PDB entry 7DBA | X-ray diffraction, 2.46 A resolution | chains B and C of the 6 polymer chains in the assembly

== Chain B ==
Name: Tubulin beta chain
Source organism: Sus scrofa
UniProt: A0A287AGU7 (A0A287AGU7_PIG); the author numbering skips numbers that UniProt does not, so the offset changes along the chain: 1-358 = UniProt 1-358; 367-453 = UniProt 359-445
Amino-acid sequence (445 residues; numbered 1 to 453; 8 numbers in that range are skipped by the numbering (no residue carries them; nothing is unmodelled there); the number before each row is that of its first residue):
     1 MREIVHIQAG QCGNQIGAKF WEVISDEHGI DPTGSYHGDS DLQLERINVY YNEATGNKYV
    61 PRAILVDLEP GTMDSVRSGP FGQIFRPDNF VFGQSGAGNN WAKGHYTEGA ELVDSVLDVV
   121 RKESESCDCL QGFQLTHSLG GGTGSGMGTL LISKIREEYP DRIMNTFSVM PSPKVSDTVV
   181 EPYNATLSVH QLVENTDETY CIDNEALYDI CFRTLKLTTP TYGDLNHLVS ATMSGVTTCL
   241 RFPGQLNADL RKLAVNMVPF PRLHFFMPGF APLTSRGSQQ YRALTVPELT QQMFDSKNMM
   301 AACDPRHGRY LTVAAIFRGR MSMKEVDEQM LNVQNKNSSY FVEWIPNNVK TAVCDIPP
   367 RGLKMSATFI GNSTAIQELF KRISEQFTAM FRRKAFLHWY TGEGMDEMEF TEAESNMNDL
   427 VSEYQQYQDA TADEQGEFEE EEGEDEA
Not modelled in the structure: 1, 277-279, 437-453
Ion coordination: Mg2+: Gln11 (together with GDP)
Residues lining bound ligands:
  - GDP (guanosine-5'-diphosphate): Gly10, Gln11, Cys12, Gln15, Ile16, Asp67, Asn99, Ser138, Gly140, Gly141, Gly142, Thr143, Gly144, Ser145, Val169, Pro171, Val175, Asp177, Glu181, Asn204, Leu207, Tyr222, Leu225, Asn226
  - H1O (2-(1-methylindol-4-yl)-7-(3,4,5-trimethoxyphenyl)-1H-benzimidazole): Val236, Cys239, Leu240, Leu246, Asn247, Asp249, Leu250, Lys252, Leu253, Asn256, Met257, Thr312, Val313, Ala314, Ala315, Ile316, Asn347, Asn348, Val349, Lys350, Ala352, Ile376

== Chain C ==
Name: Tubulin alpha-1B chain
Source organism: Sus scrofa
UniProt: Q2XVP4 (TBA1B_PIG); residues 1-451 here = UniProt positions 1-451
Amino-acid sequence (451 residues; row label = number of the first residue in the row):
     1 MRECISIHVG QAGVQIGNAC WELYCLEHGI QPDGQMPSDK TIGGGDDSFN TFFSETGAGK
    61 HVPRAVFVDL EPTVIDEVRT GTYRQLFHPE QLITGKEDAA NNYARGHYTI GKEIIDLVLD
   121 RIRKLADQCT GLQGFLVFHS FGGGTGSGFT SLLMERLSVD YGKKSKLEFS IYPAPQVSTA
   181 VVEPYNSILT THTTLEHSDC AFMVDNEAIY DICRRNLDIE RPTYTNLNRL ISQIVSSITA
   241 SLRFDGALNV DLTEFQTNLV PYPRIHFPLA TYAPVISAEK AYHEQLSVAE ITNACFEPAN
   301 QMVKCDPRHG KYMACCLLYR GDVVPKDVNA AIATIKTKRS IQFVDWCPTG FKVGINYQPP
   361 TVVPGGDLAK VQRAVCMLSN TTAIAEAWAR LDHKFDLMYA KRAFVHWYVG EGMEEGEFSE
   421 AREDMAALEK DYEEVGVDSV EGEGEEEGEE Y
Not modelled in the structure: 441-451
Swiss-Prot annotation at these positions:
  - motif: Met1 to Cys4 (MREC motif)
  - active site: Glu254
  - binding site (GTP): Gly10, Gln11, Ala12, Gln15, Glu71, Ala99, Ser140, Gly143, Gly144, Thr145, Gly146, Thr179, Glu183, Asn206, Tyr224, Asn228, Leu252
  - binding site (Mg(2+)): Glu71
  - site: Tyr451 (Involved in polymerization)
  - modified residue: Lys40 (N6,N6,N6-trimethyllysine), Ser48 (Phosphoserine), Ser232 (Phosphoserine), Tyr282 (3'-nitrotyrosine), Arg339 (Omega-N-methylarginine), Ser439 (Phosphoserine), Glu443 (5-glutamyl polyglutamate), Glu445 (5-glutamyl polyglutamate), Tyr451 (3'-nitrotyrosine)
  - cross-link (Glycyl lysine isopeptide (Lys-Gly)): Lys326 (interchain with G-Cter in ubiquitin), Lys370 (interchain with G-Cter in ubiquitin)
Ion coordination: Ca2+: Asp39, Thr41, Gly44, Glu55
Residues lining bound ligands: GTP (guanosine-5'-triphosphate): Gly10, Gln11, Ala12, Gln15, Ile16, Asp69, Asp98, Ala99, Ala100, Asn101, Ser140, Gly142, Gly143, Gly144, Thr145, Gly146, Ile171, Pro173, Val177, Ser178, Thr179, Glu183, Asn206, Tyr224, Leu227, Asn228, Ile231

== How chain B and chain C interact ==
Contacting residue pairs - 38 pairs, chain B then chain C:
  Asn99(B) with Glu254(C)
  Asp177(B) with Glu254(C); Lys352(C), hydrogen bond (backbone-side chain)
  Thr178(B) with Glu254(C); Asn258(C)
  Val179(B) with Asn258(C), hydrogen bond (backbone-side chain); Pro348(C), hydrophobic
  Val180(B) with Thr257(C)
  Thr219(B) with Lys326(C); Asn329(C)
  Ala395(B) with Trp346(C)
  Met396(B) with Trp346(C)
  Arg398(B) with Asp345(C), salt bridge; Ser439(C), hydrogen bond
  Arg399(B) with Tyr262(C), hydrogen bond (backbone-side chain); Asp345(C), salt bridge; Trp346(C); Glu434(C), hydrogen bond (side chain-backbone); Val435(C); Val437(C), hydrogen bond (side chain-backbone); Asp438(C); Ser439(C), hydrogen bond
  Lys400(B) with Tyr262(C)
  Ala401(B) with Pro261(C); Tyr262(C); Trp346(C), hydrophobic
  Phe402(B) with Thr257(C); Asn258(C); Val260(C); Pro261(C), hydrogen bond (backbone-backbone); Trp346(C), hydrophobic
  His404(B) with Val260(C), hydrogen bond (side chain-backbone); Pro261(C); Tyr262(C); Pro263(C)
  Trp405(B) with Gln256(C); Thr257(C), hydrogen bond (side chain-backbone); Val260(C)
Interface residues without a listed pair, chain B (19 interface residues in all): Gln94, Ser95, Gly98, Leu403
Interface residues without a listed pair, chain C (21 interface residues in all): Arg2, Cys347

== Overview ==
19 residues of chain B face 21 of chain C across their interface; the contacts include 10 hydrogen bonds and 2
salt bridges. Polar contacts include Arg398(B)-Asp345(C), Arg399(B)-Asp345(C) and Asp177(B)-Lys352(C). Bound
to chain B: GDP and compound H1O. Ligands of chain C: GTP.
Chain B is Tubulin beta chain and chain C is Tubulin alpha-1B chain, both from Sus scrofa; the structure, RYX
in complex with tubulin, was determined by X-ray diffraction.
